Entry 1XXQ (X-ray diffraction, 1.80 A resolution); this record covers chains A and B of the 4 polymer chains in the assembly.

== Chain A (and B) ==
Name: mannose-binding lectin
From: Morus nigra
Notes: chain B of this document is another copy of the same molecule, construct and numbering; everything in this record applies to it too
UniProt: Q8LGR3 (Q8LGR3_9ROSA); residue numbers follow UniProt; this construct covers 1-161
Sequence (161 residues; each row starts with the number of its first residue):
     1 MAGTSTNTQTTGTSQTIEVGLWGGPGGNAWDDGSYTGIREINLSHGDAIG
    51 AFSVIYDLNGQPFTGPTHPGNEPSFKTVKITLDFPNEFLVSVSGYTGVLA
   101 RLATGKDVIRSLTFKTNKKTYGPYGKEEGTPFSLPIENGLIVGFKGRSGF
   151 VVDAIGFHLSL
Unresolved in the structure: 1-7

== How chain A and chain B interact ==
Contacting residue pairs - 68 pairs, chain A then chain B:
  Thr8(A) with Glu137(B); Asn138(B), hydrogen bond (backbone-side chain)
  Gln9(A) with Phe88(B); Glu137(B), hydrogen bond (backbone-backbone); Asn138(B), hydrogen bond (backbone-side chain); Gly139(B), hydrogen bond (side chain-backbone); Leu140(B)
  Thr10(A) with Phe88(B)
  Thr11(A) with Pro85(B); Phe88(B); Leu140(B)
  Gly12(A) with Thr36(B); Gly37(B); Phe84(B); Pro85(B), hydrogen bond (backbone-backbone); Phe88(B); Leu140(B)
  Thr13(A) with Thr36(B); Phe84(B); Pro85(B); Leu140(B)
  Ser14(A) with Tyr35(B); Thr36(B), hydrogen bond (backbone-backbone); Leu140(B); Val142(B); Ser160(B); Leu161(B)
  Gln15(A) with Ser160(B); Leu161(B), hydrogen bond (backbone-backbone)
  Asp32(A) with Asn59(B)
  Gly33(A) with Asn59(B)
  Ser34(A) with Asn59(B), hydrogen bond (backbone-side chain)
  Tyr35(A) with Ser14(B); Asn59(B)
  Thr36(A) with Gly12(B); Thr13(B); Ser14(B), hydrogen bond (backbone-backbone); Ser34(B)
  Gly37(A) with Gly12(B)
  Leu58(A) with Leu58(B), hydrophobic; Phe63(B), hydrophobic
  Asn59(A) with Asp32(B); Gly33(B); Ser34(B), hydrogen bond (side chain-backbone); Tyr35(B)
  Phe63(A) with Leu58(B), hydrophobic
  Phe84(A) with Gly12(B); Thr13(B)
  Pro85(A) with Thr11(B); Gly12(B), hydrogen bond (backbone-backbone); Thr13(B)
  Phe88(A) with Gln9(B); Thr10(B); Thr11(B); Gly12(B)
  Glu137(A) with Thr8(B); Gln9(B), hydrogen bond (backbone-backbone)
  Asn138(A) with Thr8(B), hydrogen bond (side chain-backbone); Gln9(B)
  Gly139(A) with Gln9(B), hydrogen bond (backbone-side chain)
  Leu140(A) with Gln9(B); Thr11(B); Gly12(B); Thr13(B); Ser14(B)
  Val142(A) with Ser14(B)
  Leu161(A) with Ser14(B); Gln15(B), hydrogen bond (backbone-backbone)
Interface residues without a listed pair, chain A (27 interface residues in all): Ser160

== In short ==
The chain A/chain B interface involves 27 residues from each chain, with 15 hydrogen bonds. Polar pairs
include Thr8(A)-Asn138(B), Gln9(A)-Asn138(B) and Gln9(A)-Gly139(B).
Both chains are mannose-binding lectin (Morus nigra). Entry 1XXQ (Structure of a mannose-specific
jacalin-related lectin from Morus nigra) was determined by X-ray diffraction, deposited together with 1XXR.
